PDB entry 3ZQ1 | electron microscopy, 15.90 A resolution (very low resolution: no residue pairs are listed; an interface is given only as per-side residue counts) | chains E and F of the 21 polymer chains in the assembly

Chain E (and F):
Molecule: 60 kDa chaperonin
Source organism: Escherichia coli BL21
Notes: chain F of this document is another copy of the same molecule, construct and numbering; everything in this record applies to it too
Reference sequence: P0A6F5 (CH60_ECOLI); residues 2-527 here = UniProt positions 2-527
Amino-acid sequence (526 residues; numbered 2 to 527; the number before each row is that of its first residue):
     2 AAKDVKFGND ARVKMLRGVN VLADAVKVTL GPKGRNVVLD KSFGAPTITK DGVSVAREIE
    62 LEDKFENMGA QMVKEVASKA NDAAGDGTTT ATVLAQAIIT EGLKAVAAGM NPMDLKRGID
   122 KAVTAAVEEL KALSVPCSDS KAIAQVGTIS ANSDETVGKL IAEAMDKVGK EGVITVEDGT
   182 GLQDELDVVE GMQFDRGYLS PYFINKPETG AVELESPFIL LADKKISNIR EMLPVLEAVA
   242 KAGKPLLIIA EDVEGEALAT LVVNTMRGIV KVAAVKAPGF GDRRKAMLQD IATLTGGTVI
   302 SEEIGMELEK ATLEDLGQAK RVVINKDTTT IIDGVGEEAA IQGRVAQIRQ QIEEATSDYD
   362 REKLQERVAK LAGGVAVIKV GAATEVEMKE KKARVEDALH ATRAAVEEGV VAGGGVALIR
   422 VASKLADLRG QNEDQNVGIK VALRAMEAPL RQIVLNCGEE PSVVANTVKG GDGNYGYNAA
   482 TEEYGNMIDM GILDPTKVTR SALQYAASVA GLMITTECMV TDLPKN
Disordered / not traced: 527
Bound ions: Mg2+: Asp-87 (together with ADP)
Residues lining bound ligands: ADP (adenosine-5'-diphosphate): Thr-30, Leu-31, Gly-32, Pro-33, Lys-51, Asp-87, Gly-88, Thr-89, Thr-90, Thr-91, Ile-150, Ser-151, Ser-154, Gly-414, Gly-415, Gly-416, Ile-454, Tyr-478, Asn-479, Ala-480, Ala-481, Met-488, Ile-493, Asp-495
Reported in the primary citation:
  - mutagenesis - D398A: abolished catalytic activity on ATP (citing earlier work)

How chain E and chain F interact:
At this resolution (16 A) residue pairs are not listed: 29 residues of chain E and 26 of chain F lie at the interface.

Summary:
29 residues of chain E face 26 of chain F across their interface. Chain E binds ADP. The paper reports that
D398A of chain E abolishes catalytic activity on ATP.
Both chains are 60 kDa chaperonin (Escherichia coli BL21). Entry 3ZQ1 (Visualizing GroEL-ES in the Act of
Encapsulating a Non-Native Substrate Protein) was determined by electron microscopy together with 3ZPZ and
3ZQ0 from the same study.
